PDB entry 7THX | electron microscopy, 2.96 A resolution | chains 1 and 4 of the 4 polymer chains in the assembly

# Chain 1
Protein: Capsid protein VP1
Organism: Possum enterovirus W6
Chain sequence (275 residues; numbered 1 to 275; the number before each row is that of its first residue):
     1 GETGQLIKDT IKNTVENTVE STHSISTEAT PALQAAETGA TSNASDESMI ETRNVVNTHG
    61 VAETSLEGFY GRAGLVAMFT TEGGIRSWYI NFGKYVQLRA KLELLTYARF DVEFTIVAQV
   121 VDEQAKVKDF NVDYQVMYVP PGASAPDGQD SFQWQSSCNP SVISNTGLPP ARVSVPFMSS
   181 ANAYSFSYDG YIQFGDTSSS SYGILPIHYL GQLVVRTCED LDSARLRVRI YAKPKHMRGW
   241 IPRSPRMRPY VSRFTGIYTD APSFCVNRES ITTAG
Not modelled in the structure: 1-9, 275
Bound ions: K+: Thr-14, Val-15, Asn-17, Asn-57
Ligand contacts: sphingosine (SPH): Ile-90, Asn-91, Phe-92, Val-112, Phe-114, Tyr-138, Val-173, Val-175, Met-178, Tyr-184, Phe-186, His-208, Leu-210, Leu-213
From the paper describing this entry:
  - binding site for sphingosine: Ile-90 to Gly-93, Phe-186, His-208

# Chain 4
Protein: Capsid protein VP4
Organism: Possum enterovirus W6
Chain sequence (71 residues; numbered 1 to 71; the number before each row is that of its first residue):
     1 MGAQLSKNTA GSHTTGTYAT GGSSIHYTNI NYYENAASNS LNKQDFTQDP DKFTRPVADI
    61 MKEAAVPLKS P
Not modelled in the structure: 1-29, 70-71

# Chain 1 / chain 4 interface
Pairs across the interface - 48 pairs, chain 1 then chain 4:
  Thr-10(1) / Gln-48(4)
  Thr-10(1) / Asp-49(4)  hydrogen bond (backbone-backbone)
  Ile-11(1) / Phe-46(4)  hydrophobic
  Ile-11(1) / Thr-47(4)
  Lys-12(1) / Phe-46(4)
  Lys-12(1) / Thr-47(4)  hydrogen bond (backbone-backbone)
  Asn-13(1) / Phe-46(4)
  Ala-29(1) / Ala-64(4)
  Thr-30(1) / Glu-63(4)
  Thr-30(1) / Ala-64(4)  hydrogen bond (backbone-backbone)
  Thr-30(1) / Ala-65(4)
  Thr-30(1) / Val-66(4)
  Pro-31(1) / Glu-63(4)
  Gln-34(1) / Pro-67(4)
  Ala-35(1) / Pro-67(4)
  Thr-38(1) / Val-57(4)
  Thr-38(1) / Met-61(4)
  Ala-40(1) / Thr-54(4)
  Thr-41(1) / Thr-54(4)  hydrogen bond (backbone-backbone)
  Thr-41(1) / Arg-55(4)  hydrogen bond (backbone-side chain)
  Ser-42(1) / Arg-55(4)
  Asn-43(1) / Arg-55(4)
  Asn-43(1) / Met-61(4)  hydrogen bond (side chain-backbone)
  Asn-43(1) / Lys-62(4)
  Asn-43(1) / Glu-63(4)
  Ala-44(1) / Glu-63(4)
  Ser-45(1) / Glu-63(4)  hydrogen bond
  Ser-48(1) / Glu-63(4)  hydrogen bond
  Val-61(1) / Asp-45(4)
  Val-61(1) / Thr-47(4)
  Ala-62(1) / Asp-45(4)
  Ser-65(1) / Asp-45(4)  hydrogen bond
  Glu-67(1) / Leu-41(4)
  Glu-67(1) / Asn-42(4)  hydrogen bond (side chain-backbone)
  Glu-67(1) / Asp-45(4)
  Gly-71(1) / Leu-41(4)
  Asp-111(1) / Ala-37(4)
  Ser-174(1) / Ala-37(4)  hydrogen bond (side chain-backbone)
  Pro-176(1) / Ala-37(4)  hydrophobic
  Lys-235(1) / Ala-37(4)  hydrogen bond (side chain-backbone)
  Lys-235(1) / Ser-38(4)
  Lys-235(1) / Asn-39(4)  hydrogen bond (side chain-backbone)
  Lys-235(1) / Leu-41(4)
  His-236(1) / Ala-36(4)
  His-236(1) / Asn-39(4)
  His-236(1) / Ser-40(4)  hydrogen bond (side chain-backbone)
  His-236(1) / Asn-42(4)
  Pro-242(1) / Phe-53(4)
Also at the interface, not in a pair above, chain 1 (33 interface residues in all): Glu-28, Leu-33, Gly-39, Val-175, Pro-234
Also at the interface, not in a pair above, chain 4 (26 interface residues in all): Asn-35, Pro-56, Leu-68

# Overview
33 residues of chain 1 face 26 of chain 4 across their interface, with 14 hydrogen bonds. Polar pairs include
Thr-41(1)/Arg-55(4), Asn-43(1)/Met-61(4) and Ser-45(1)/Glu-63(4). Chain 1 binds sphingosine. The K+ site is
built by Thr-14(1), Val-15(1), Asn-17(1) and Asn-57(1). The paper reports a binding site for sphingosine at
Ile-90(1), Phe-186(1) and His-208(1).
Chain 1 is Capsid protein VP1 and chain 4 is Capsid protein VP4, both from Possum enterovirus W6; the
structure, Cryo-EM structure of W6 possum enterovirus, was determined by electron microscopy.
